4V9G - chains BF and BH of the 64 polymer chains in the assembly; structure by X-ray diffraction, 7.78 A resolution (low resolution: residue-level contacts below are approximate; hydrogen-bond / salt-bridge calls are withheld).

# Chain BF
Name: Light-harvesting protein B-875 alpha chain
Organism: Rhodobacter sphaeroides
UniProt: P0C0X9 (LHA1_RHOSH); numbering as in UniProt (aligned over 1-58)
Amino-acid sequence (58 residues; each row starts with the number of its first residue):
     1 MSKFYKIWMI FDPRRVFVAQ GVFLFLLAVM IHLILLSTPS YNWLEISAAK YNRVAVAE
Disordered / not traced: 1-7, 50-58
Residues lining bound ligands:
  - bacteriochlorophyll a (BCL), molecule 1: L24, F25, A28, H32, L36, W43, L44
  - bacteriochlorophyll a (BCL), molecule 2: L24, L27, A28, I31, H32, L35

# Chain BH
Name: Reaction center protein H chain
Organism: Rhodobacter sphaeroides
UniProt: P0C0Y7 (RCEH_RHOSH); residues 1-260 here = UniProt positions 1-260
Amino-acid sequence (260 residues; each row starts with the number of its first residue):
     1 MVGVTAFGNF DLASLAIYSF WIFLAGLIYY LQTENMREGY PLENEDGTPA ANQGPFPLPK
    61 PKTFILPHGR GTLTVPGPES EDRPIALART AVSEGFPHAP TGDPMKDGVG PASWVARRDL
   121 PELDGHGHNK IKPMKAAAGF HVSAGKNPIG LPVRGCDLEI AGKVVDIWVD IPEQMARFLE
   181 VELKDGSTRL LPMQMVKVQS NRVHVNALSS DLFAGIPTIK SPTEVTLLEE DKICGYVAGG
   241 LMYAAPKRKS VVAAMLAEYA
Disordered / not traced: 1-10

# Chain BF / chain BH interface
Residue-residue contacts (14):
  W8(BF) - P41(BH)
  M9(BF) - Q53(BH)
  M9(BF) - P57(BH)
  M9(BF) - L58(BH)
  F11(BF) - P49(BH)
  F11(BF) - A50(BH)
  F11(BF) - A51(BH)
  F11(BF) - N52(BH)
  F11(BF) - Q53(BH)
  D12(BF) - A51(BH)
  P13(BF) - A51(BH)
  R14(BF) - A51(BH)
  R14(BF) - N52(BH)
  R15(BF) - N52(BH)
Also at the interface, not in a pair above, chain BF (8 interface residues in all): I10
Also at the interface, not in a pair above, chain BH (9 interface residues in all): L42

# Overview
8 residues of chain BF face 9 of chain BH across their interface. Bound to chain BF: bacteriochlorophyll a.
Chain BF is Light-harvesting protein B-875 alpha chain and chain BH is Reaction center protein H chain, both
from Rhodobacter sphaeroides; the structure, RC-LH1-PufX dimer complex from Rhodobacter sphaeroides, was
determined by X-ray diffraction.
